Entry 3VRQ (X-ray diffraction, 2.39 A resolution); this record covers chain A.

Chain A:
Molecule: Signal transduction protein CBL-C
Source organism: Homo sapiens
Notes: fragment: tyrosine kinase binding domain
UniProtKB: Q9ULV8 (CBLC_HUMAN); numbering as in UniProt (aligned over 1-323)
Chain sequence (331 residues; each row starts with the number of its first residue; numbers below 1 keep their minus sign (Gly-7 is residue -7)):
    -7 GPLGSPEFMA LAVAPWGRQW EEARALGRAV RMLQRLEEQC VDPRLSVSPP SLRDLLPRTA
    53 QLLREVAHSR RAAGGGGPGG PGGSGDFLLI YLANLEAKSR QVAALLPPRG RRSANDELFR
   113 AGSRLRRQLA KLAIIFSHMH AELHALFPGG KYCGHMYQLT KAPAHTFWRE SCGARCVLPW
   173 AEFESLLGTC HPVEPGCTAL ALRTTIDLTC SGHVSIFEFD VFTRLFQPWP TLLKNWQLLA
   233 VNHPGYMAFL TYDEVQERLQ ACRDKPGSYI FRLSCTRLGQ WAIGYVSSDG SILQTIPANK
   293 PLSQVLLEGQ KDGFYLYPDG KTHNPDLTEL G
Disordered / not traced: -7 to 10, 33-40, 63-69, 98-114, 321-323
Sequence notes: expression tag (-7 to 0); engineered mutation Leu265 (Pro in Q9ULV8)
Bound ions: Ca2+: Asp199, Thr201, Ser203, His205, Glu210

Overview:
Asp199, Thr201, Ser203, His205 and Glu210 form the Ca2+ site.
Chain A is Signal transduction protein CBL-C (Homo sapiens); the structure, Crystal structure of the tyrosine
kinase binding domain of Cbl-c (PL mutant), was determined by X-ray diffraction, deposited together with 3VRN,
3VRO, 3VRP and 3VRR.
